7O16 - chains B and C of the 5 polymer chains in the assembly; structure by electron microscopy, 4.00 A resolution.

== Chain B (and C) ==
Protein: Probable ABC transporter ATP-binding protein NosF
Source organism: Pseudomonas stutzeri ATCC 14405
Notes: chain C of this document is another copy of the same molecule, construct and numbering; everything in this record applies to it too
UniProt: P19844 (NOSF_PSEST); numbering as in UniProt (aligned over 1-308)
Amino-acid sequence (308 residues; each row starts with the number of its first residue):
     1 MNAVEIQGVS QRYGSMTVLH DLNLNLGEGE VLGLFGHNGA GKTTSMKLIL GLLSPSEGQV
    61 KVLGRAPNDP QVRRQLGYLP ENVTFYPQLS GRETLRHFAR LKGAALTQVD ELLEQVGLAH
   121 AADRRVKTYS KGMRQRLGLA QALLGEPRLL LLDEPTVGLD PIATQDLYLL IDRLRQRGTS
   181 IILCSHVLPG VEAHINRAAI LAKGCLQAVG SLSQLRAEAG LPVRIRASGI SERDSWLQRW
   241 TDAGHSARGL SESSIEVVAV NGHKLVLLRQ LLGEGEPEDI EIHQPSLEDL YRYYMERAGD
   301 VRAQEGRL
Disordered / not traced: 300-308 (chain C: 1, 300-308)

== How chain B and chain C interact ==
Pairs across the interface (37):
  His37(B) - Asp160(C)
  Leu159(B) - His186(C)
  Asp160(B) - His37(C)  salt bridge
  Asp160(B) - His186(C)
  Pro161(B) - His186(C)
  Pro161(B) - Leu188(C)  hydrophobic
  Pro161(B) - Glu288(C)
  Pro161(B) - Tyr291(C)  hydrophobic
  Ile162(B) - Met295(C)  hydrophobic
  Gln165(B) - Arg292(C)
  His186(B) - Leu159(C)
  His186(B) - Asp160(C)
  His186(B) - Pro161(C)
  Leu188(B) - Pro161(C)  hydrophobic
  Pro189(B) - Pro189(C)
  Pro189(B) - Gly190(C)
  Gly190(B) - Pro189(C)
  Lys264(B) - Ile280(C)
  Leu268(B) - Leu272(C)  hydrophobic
  Arg269(B) - Leu272(C)
  Leu272(B) - Arg269(C)
  Leu272(B) - Leu272(C)  hydrophobic
  Pro277(B) - Lys264(C)
  Pro277(B) - Leu265(C)
  Pro277(B) - Leu268(C)  hydrophobic
  Glu278(B) - Lys264(C)  hydrogen bond (backbone-side chain)
  Ile280(B) - Leu268(C)  hydrophobic
  Ile280(B) - Gln284(C)
  Ile282(B) - Ile282(C)
  Glu288(B) - Pro161(C)
  Glu288(B) - Gln165(C)
  Asp289(B) - Gln165(C)  hydrogen bond
  Tyr291(B) - Pro161(C)  hydrophobic
  Tyr291(B) - Ile162(C)  hydrophobic
  Arg292(B) - Ile162(C)
  Arg292(B) - Gln165(C)
  Met295(B) - Ile162(C)  hydrophobic
Interface residues without a listed pair, chain B (29 interface residues in all): Thr164, Val187, Glu276, Asp279, Glu281, Gln284
Interface residues without a listed pair, chain C (28 interface residues in all): Asn38, Thr164, Val187, Arg216, Pro277, Glu281

== Summary ==
The interface between chain B and chain C involves 29 residues on one side and 28 on the other, with 2
hydrogen bonds and 1 salt bridge. Polar contacts include Asp160(B)-His37(C), Glu278(B)-Lys264(C) and
Asp289(B)-Gln165(C).
Chain B and chain C are both Probable ABC transporter ATP-binding protein NosF (Pseudomonas stutzeri ATCC
14405); the structure, ABC transporter NosDFY, nucleotide-free in lipid nanodisc, R-domain 3, was determined
by electron microscopy together with 7O0Y, 7O0Z, 7O10, 7O11, 7O12, 7O13 and 10 further entries from the same
study.
